PDB entry 9CL7 | electron microscopy, 3.83 A resolution | chains A and E of the 6 polymer chains in the assembly

== Chain A ==
Molecule: DNA (46-MER) with (CAG)2 extrusion
Sequence (46 nucleotides; row label = number of the first residue in the row):
     1 CGAATTTCTAGACTCGAGATCAGCAGCTGCTAGGTCGAGTCTAGAG

== Chain E ==
Protein: Fanconi-associated nuclease 1
From: Homo sapiens
Notes: EC 3.1.21.-, 3.1.4.1
UniProt: Q9Y2M0 (FAN1_HUMAN); residues 372-1010 here = UniProt positions 372-1010
Amino-acid sequence (639 residues; numbered 372 to 1010; the number before each row is that of its first residue):
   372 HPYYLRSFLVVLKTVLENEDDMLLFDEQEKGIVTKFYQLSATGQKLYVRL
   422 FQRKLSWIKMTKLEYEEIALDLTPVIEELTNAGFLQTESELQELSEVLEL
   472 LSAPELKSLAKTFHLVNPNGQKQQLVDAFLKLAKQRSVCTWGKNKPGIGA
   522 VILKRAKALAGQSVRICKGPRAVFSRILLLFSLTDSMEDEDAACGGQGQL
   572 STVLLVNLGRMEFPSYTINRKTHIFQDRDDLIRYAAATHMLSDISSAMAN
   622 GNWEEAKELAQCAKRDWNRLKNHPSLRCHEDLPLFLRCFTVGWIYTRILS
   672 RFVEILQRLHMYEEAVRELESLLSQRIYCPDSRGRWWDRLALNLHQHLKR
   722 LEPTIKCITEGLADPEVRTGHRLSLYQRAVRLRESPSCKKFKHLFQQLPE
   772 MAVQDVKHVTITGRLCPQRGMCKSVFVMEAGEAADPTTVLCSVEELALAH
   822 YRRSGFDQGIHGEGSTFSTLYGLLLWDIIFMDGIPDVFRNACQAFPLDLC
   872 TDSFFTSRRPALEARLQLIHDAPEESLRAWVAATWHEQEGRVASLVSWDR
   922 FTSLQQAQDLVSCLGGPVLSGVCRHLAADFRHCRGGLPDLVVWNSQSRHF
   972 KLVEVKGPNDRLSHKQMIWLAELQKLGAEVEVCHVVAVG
Not modelled in the structure: 561-577, 788-797
Swiss-Prot annotation at these positions:
  - binding site (Mn(2+)): Glu834, Asp960, Glu975, Val976
  - natural variant: Cys871 (C871R: In KMIN), Gln929 (Q929P: In KMIN), Gly937 (G937D: In KMIN), Asp960 (D960N: In KMIN)
  - mutagenesis: Leu477 (L477P: Still localized to sites of DNA damage but the strength of the signal is diminished), Arg706 (R706A: Strongly reduced affinity for sites that have a 5'-terminal phosphate anchor at a flap of 1 nucleotide; when associated with A-952), Gln864 (Q864A: Loss of nuclease activity; when associated with A-960; A-975 and A-977), Arg952 (R952A: Strongly reduced affinity for sites that have a 5'-terminal phosphate anchor at a flap of 1 nucleotide; when associated with A-706), Asp960 (D960A: Loss of nuclease activity. Loss of nuclease activity; when associated with A-864; A-975 and A-977), Glu975 (E975A: Loss of nuclease activity; when associated with A-864; A-960 and A-977), Lys977 (K977A: Loss of nuclease activity; when associated with A-864; A-960 and A-975), Asp981 to Arg982 (Loss of nuclease activity)
Reported in the primary citation:
  - binding site for DNA (46-MER) with (CAG)2 extrusion (chain A): Tyr374, Arg420, Arg424, Lys425, Lys482
  - catalytic residues: Asp960
  - disease-associated variants - R507H: decreased binding to Proliferating cell nuclear antigen
  - mutagenesis - R507H: unchanged catalytic activity on 70mM KCl
  - conformationally variable residues (loop rearrangement): Arg507
  - mutagenesis - Q506A/R507A/S508A/V509A, R507A, R507H: decreased catalytic activity on PCNA

== Interface between chain A and chain E ==
Pairs across the interface (11):
  DA12(A) - Lys478(E)  salt bridge to the phosphate
  DA22(A) - Arg424(E)  salt bridge to the phosphate
  DA22(A) - Lys425(E)  salt bridge to the phosphate
  DG23(A) - Arg420(E)  salt bridge to the phosphate
  DG23(A) - Gln423(E)  phosphate contact
  DG23(A) - Arg424(E)  salt bridge to the phosphate
  DC24(A) - Tyr374(E)  hydrogen bond to the phosphate
  DA32(A) - Asn980(E)  base contact
  DA38(A) - Ser756(E)  phosphate contact
  DA38(A) - Pro757(E)  phosphate contact
  DG39(A) - Glu755(E)  phosphate contact
Interface residues without a listed pair, chain A (11 interface residues in all): DG11, DC21, DT31, DG33
Interface residues without a listed pair, chain E (13 interface residues in all): Lys482, Asn490, Val814

== Summary ==
11 residues of chain A and 13 residues of chain E are in contact, with 1 hydrogen bond and 5 salt bridges.
Among the polar pairs are DC24(A)-Tyr374(E), DA12(A)-Lys478(E) and DA22(A)-Arg424(E). From the paper: the
catalytic residue Asp960(E); Q506A/R507A/S508A/V509A, R507A and R507H of chain E reduce catalytic activity on
PCNA.
Chain A is DNA (46-MER) with (CAG)2 extrusion and chain E is Fanconi-associated nuclease 1 (Homo sapiens); the
structure, Cryo-EM structure of FAN1-PCNA-DNA in final state, was determined by electron microscopy, deposited
together with 9CG4, 9CHM and 9CMA.
